PDB entry 8APB | electron microscopy, 3.80 A resolution | chains d and e of the 42 polymer chains in the assembly

# Chain d
Molecule: subunit-d
Organism: Trypanosoma brucei brucei
UniProt: Q57ZW9 (Q57ZW9_TRYB2); numbering as in UniProt (aligned over 1-370)
Sequence (370 residues; row label = number of the first residue in the row):
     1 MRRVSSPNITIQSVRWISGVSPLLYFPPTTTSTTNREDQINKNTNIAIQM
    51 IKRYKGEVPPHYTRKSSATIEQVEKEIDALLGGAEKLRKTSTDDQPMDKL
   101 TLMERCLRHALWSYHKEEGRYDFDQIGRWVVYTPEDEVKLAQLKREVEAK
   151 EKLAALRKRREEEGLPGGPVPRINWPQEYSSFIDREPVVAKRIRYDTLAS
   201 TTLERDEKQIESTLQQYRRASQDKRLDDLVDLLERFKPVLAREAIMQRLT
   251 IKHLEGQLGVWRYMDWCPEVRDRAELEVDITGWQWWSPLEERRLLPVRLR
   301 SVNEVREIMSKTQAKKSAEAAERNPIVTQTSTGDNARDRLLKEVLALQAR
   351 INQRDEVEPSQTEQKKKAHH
Not modelled in the structure: 1-16, 326-331, 355-370

# Chain e
Molecule: ATPTB1
Organism: Trypanosoma brucei brucei
UniProt: Q38CI8 (Q38CI8_TRYB2); residue numbers follow UniProt; this construct covers 1-396
Sequence (396 residues; row label = number of the first residue in the row):
     1 MQGSWSVLKKNCSNFFPGLLAFAQQTQEAYGIWLRIYNRQQKYGPTDFVE
    51 QSETFSPDYHKRFHSQDKNMWVDKELCTEVSQKEVARLMTYKLDMWRMAH
   101 CAGALLATGGYAIPFGLFWLANDTWVPSSFNLTGEELRAWREAQDLYRYR
   151 SAPSYLTDTKWHFDFHAYPWNETQERAWDDLFEKNDVRRDPKVVRPAAEM
   201 YDGFIKFELIRRKSLRHLCRSMNIPTFPMLARLCNGTRVRDYWNLAWCED
   251 YMVITQRLHESMTDEELYDYAWRRYLAPYDKNLNREQLMERVEDYFEFLG
   301 PDFVAHGKAPNLVILTNYVLGYYNDPAYLEGDISELDKNDYDHLASWGKD
   351 AFLRRLEFENGPLRDQVEAHTQRLLAERAAIAKGDNAAAVEGRHTA
Not modelled in the structure: 384-396
Modified / non-standard residues: M1 (N-acetylmethionine; AME)
Ligand contacts: Q7G (2-{[(4-O-alpha-D-glucopyranosyl-alpha-D-glucopyranosyl)oxy]methyl}-4-{[(3beta,9beta,14beta,17beta,25R)-spirost-5-en-3-yl]oxy}butyl 4-O-alpha-D-glucopyranosyl-alpha-D-glucopyranoside): G110, Y111, I113, P114

# How chain d and chain e interact
Contacting residue pairs (56; chain d residue first):
  R242(d) with L329(e)
  R248(d) with I333(e); L336(e)
  L249(d) with L336(e), hydrophobic
  K252(d) with L336(e); D337(e), hydrogen bond (side chain-backbone); K338(e), hydrogen bond (side chain-backbone); N339(e), hydrogen bond
  G256(d) with Y341(e)
  Q257(d) with N339(e); D340(e), hydrogen bond (backbone-backbone); Y341(e), hydrogen bond (side chain-backbone); D342(e)
  L258(d) with D340(e); Y341(e)
  G259(d) with D340(e), hydrogen bond (backbone-side chain); Y341(e)
  W261(d) with Y341(e)
  R262(d) with E335(e), hydrogen bond (side chain-backbone); L336(e), hydrogen bond (side chain-backbone); D337(e); K338(e), hydrogen bond (side chain-backbone); D340(e), salt bridge
  D265(d) with L329(e)
  W266(d) with L329(e), hydrophobic; G331(e); D332(e); I333(e), hydrophobic; L336(e)
  P268(d) with A327(e), hydrophobic; Y328(e); L329(e), hydrophobic
  E269(d) with K184(e), salt bridge; A327(e), hydrogen bond (side chain-backbone)
  R271(d) with Y328(e), hydrogen bond
  D272(d) with A327(e)
  L276(d) with T157(e)
  E277(d) with T157(e); W161(e)
  I280(d) with S154(e)
  T281(d) with K213(e)
  G282(d) with W161(e)
  Q284(d) with W161(e); F165(e)
  W286(d) with F165(e)
  L289(d) with D164(e); F165(e); H166(e); A167(e); Y168(e), hydrophobic
  E290(d) with D164(e)
  R292(d) with Y168(e), hydrogen bond
  R293(d) with D164(e), salt bridge; P169(e); E175(e); D179(e), salt bridge
Also at the interface, not in a pair above, chain d (31 interface residues in all): I245, E255, R273, S287
Also at the interface, not in a pair above, chain e (33 interface residues in all): P153, D158, H162, W178, H217, P326

# Summary
The interface between chain d and chain e involves 31 residues on one side and 33 on the other, with 12
hydrogen bonds and 4 salt bridges. Among the polar pairs are R262(d)-D340(e), E269(d)-K184(e) and
R293(d)-D164(e). Ligands of chain e: compound Q7G.
Here chain d is subunit-d and chain e is ATPTB1, both from Trypanosoma brucei brucei. Entry 8APB (rotational
state 1b of the Trypanosoma brucei mitochondrial ATP synthase dimer) was determined by electron microscopy
together with 8AP6, 8AP7, 8AP8, 8AP9, 8APA, 8APC and 7 further entries from the same study.
